PDB entry 7S6D | electron microscopy, 3.10 A resolution | chains A and G of the 7 polymer chains in the assembly

# Chain A
Molecule: 6-deoxyerythronolide-B synthase EryA2, modules 3 and 4, Lsd14 Polyketide synthase fusion
Organism: Saccharopolyspora erythraea
Notes: EC 2.3.1.94
UniProt: chimeric construct of Q03132, B6ZK67: residues 9-37 from Q03132 (ERYA2_SACER) positions 2-30 (UniProt number = residue number - 7); residues 38-1647 from B6ZK67 positions 38-1647 (same numbers)
Chain sequence (1649 residues; numbered 7 to 1655; the number before each row is that of its first residue):
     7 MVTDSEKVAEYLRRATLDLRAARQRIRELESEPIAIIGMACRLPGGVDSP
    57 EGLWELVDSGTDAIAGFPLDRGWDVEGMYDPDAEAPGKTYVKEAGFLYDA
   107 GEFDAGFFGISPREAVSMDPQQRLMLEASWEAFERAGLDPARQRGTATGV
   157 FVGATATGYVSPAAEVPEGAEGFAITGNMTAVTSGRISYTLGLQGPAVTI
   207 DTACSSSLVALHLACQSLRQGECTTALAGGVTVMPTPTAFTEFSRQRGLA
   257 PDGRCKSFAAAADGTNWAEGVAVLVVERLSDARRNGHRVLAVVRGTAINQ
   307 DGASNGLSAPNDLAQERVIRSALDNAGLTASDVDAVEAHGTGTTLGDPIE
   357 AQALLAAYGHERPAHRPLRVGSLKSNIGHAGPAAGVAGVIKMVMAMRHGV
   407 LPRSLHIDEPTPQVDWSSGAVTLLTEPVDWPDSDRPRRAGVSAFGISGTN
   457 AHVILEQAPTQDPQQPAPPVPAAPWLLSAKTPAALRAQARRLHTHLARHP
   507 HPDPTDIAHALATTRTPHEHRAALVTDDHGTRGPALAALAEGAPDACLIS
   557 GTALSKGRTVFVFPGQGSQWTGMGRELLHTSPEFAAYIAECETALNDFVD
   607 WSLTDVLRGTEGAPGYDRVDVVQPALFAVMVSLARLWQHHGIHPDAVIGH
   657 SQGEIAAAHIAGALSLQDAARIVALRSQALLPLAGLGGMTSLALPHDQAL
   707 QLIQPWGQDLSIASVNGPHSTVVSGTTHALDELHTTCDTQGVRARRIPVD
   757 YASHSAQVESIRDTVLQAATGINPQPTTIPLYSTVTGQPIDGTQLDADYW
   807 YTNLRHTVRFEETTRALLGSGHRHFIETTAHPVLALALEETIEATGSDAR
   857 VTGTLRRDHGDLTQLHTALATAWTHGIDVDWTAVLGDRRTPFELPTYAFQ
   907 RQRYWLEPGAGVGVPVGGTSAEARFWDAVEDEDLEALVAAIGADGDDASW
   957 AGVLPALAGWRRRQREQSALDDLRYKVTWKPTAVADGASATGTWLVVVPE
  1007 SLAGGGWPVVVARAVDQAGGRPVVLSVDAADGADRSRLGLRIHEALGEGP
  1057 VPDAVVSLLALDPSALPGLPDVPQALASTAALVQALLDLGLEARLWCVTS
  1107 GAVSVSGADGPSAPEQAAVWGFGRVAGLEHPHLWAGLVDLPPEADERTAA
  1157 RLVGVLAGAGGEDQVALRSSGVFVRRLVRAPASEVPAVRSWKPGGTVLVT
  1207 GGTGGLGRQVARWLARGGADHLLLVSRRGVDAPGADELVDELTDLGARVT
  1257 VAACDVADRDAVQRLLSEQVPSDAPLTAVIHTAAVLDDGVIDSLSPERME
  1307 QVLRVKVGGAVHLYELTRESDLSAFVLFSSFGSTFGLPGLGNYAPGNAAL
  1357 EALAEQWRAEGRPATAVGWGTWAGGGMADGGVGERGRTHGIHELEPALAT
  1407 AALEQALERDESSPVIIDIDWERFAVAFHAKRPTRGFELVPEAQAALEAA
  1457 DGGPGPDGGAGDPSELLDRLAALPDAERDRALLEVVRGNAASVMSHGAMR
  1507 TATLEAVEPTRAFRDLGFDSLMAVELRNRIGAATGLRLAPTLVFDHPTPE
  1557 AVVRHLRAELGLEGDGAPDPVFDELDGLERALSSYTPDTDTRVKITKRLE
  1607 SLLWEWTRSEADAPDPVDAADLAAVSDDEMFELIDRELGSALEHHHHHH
Disordered / not traced: 7, 167-174, 468-471, 915-1655
Construct notes: initiating methionine (7); expression tag (8, 1648-1655)

# Chain G
Molecule: Fab 1B2 light chain
Organism: Homo sapiens
Notes: antibody fragment or engineered binder
Chain sequence (236 residues; row label = number of the first residue in the row):
     1 LFAIPLVVPFYSHSALDVVMTQSPLSLPVTPGEPASISCRSSQSLLHSNG
    51 YNYLDWYLQKPGQSPQLLIYLGSNRASGVPDRFSGSGSGTDFTLKISRVE
   101 AEDVGVYYCMQSLQTPRLTFGPGTKVDIKRTVAAPSVFIFPPSDEQLKSG
   151 TASVVCLLNNFYPRGAKVQWKVDNALQSGNSQESVTEQDSKDSTYSLSST
   201 LTLSKADYEKHKVYACEVTHQGLSSPVTKSFNRGEC
Disordered / not traced: 1-17, 173-175, 235-236
Cystine bridges: C39-C109

# Interface between chain A and chain G
Residue-residue contacts (18; chain A residue first):
  V8(A) - T115(G)
  D10(A) - H47(G)  salt bridge
  D10(A) - Y53(G)  hydrogen bond
  K13(A) - Y53(G)
  K13(A) - S112(G)  hydrogen bond (side chain-backbone)
  K13(A) - L113(G)  hydrogen bond (side chain-backbone)
  V14(A) - Y53(G)
  Y17(A) - D55(G)  hydrogen bond
  Y17(A) - Y70(G)  hydrophobic
  Y17(A) - L71(G)  hydrophobic
  Y17(A) - S112(G)  hydrogen bond
  R20(A) - Y70(G)
  R20(A) - S77(G)  hydrogen bond
  A21(A) - Y70(G)
  D24(A) - Y70(G)  hydrogen bond
  D24(A) - R75(G)
  D24(A) - A76(G)
  D24(A) - S77(G)  hydrogen bond
Interface residues without a listed pair, chain A (9 interface residues in all): A27
Interface residues without a listed pair, chain G (12 interface residues in all): Q114

# Overview
9 residues of chain A face 12 of chain G across their interface; the contacts include 8 hydrogen bonds and 1
salt bridge. Polar contacts include D10(A)-H47(G), D10(A)-Y53(G) and K13(A)-S112(G).
Here chain A is 6-deoxyerythronolide-B synthase EryA2, modules 3 and 4, Lsd14 Polyketide synthase fusion
(Saccharopolyspora erythraea) and chain G is Fab 1B2 light chain (Homo sapiens). Entry 7S6D (CryoEM structure
of modular PKS holo-Lsd14 bound to antibody fragment 1B2, composite structure) was determined by electron
microscopy together with 7S6B and 7S6C from the same study.
